PDB entry 2RU4 | solution NMR | chains A and B

== Chain A ==
Molecule: Armadillo Repeat Protein, N-terminal fragment, YIIM2
Source organism: synthetic construct
Chain sequence (115 residues; row label = number of the first residue in the row):
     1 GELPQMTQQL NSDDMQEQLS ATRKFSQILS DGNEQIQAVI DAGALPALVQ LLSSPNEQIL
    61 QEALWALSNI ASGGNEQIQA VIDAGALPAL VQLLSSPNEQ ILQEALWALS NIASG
From the paper describing this entry:
  - conformationally variable residues (order/disorder transition): Gly-1 to Ser-30 (proposed by the authors, not directly observed)

== Chain B ==
Molecule: Armadillo Repeat Protein, C-terminal fragment, MAII
Source organism: synthetic construct
Chain sequence (84 residues; row label = number of the first residue in the row):
   116 GNEQIQAVID AGALPALVQL LSSPNEQILQ EALWALSNIA SGGNEQKQAV KEAGALEKLE
   176 QLQSHENEKI QKEAQEALEK LQSH

== How chain A and chain B interact ==
Contacting residue pairs (51):
  Gln-16(A) with Ser-198(B)
  Glu-17(A) with Lys-162(B); Gln-163(B); Lys-166(B); Ser-198(B)
  Gln-18(A) with Lys-162(B); Ser-198(B)
  Ser-20(A) with Lys-162(B); Lys-195(B); Gln-197(B); Ser-198(B)
  Ala-21(A) with Ser-156(B); Lys-195(B)
  Thr-22(A) with Glu-191(B); Glu-194(B); Lys-195(B)
  Arg-23(A) with Glu-191(B); Glu-194(B); Lys-195(B)
  Phe-25(A) with Trp-149(B)
  Asn-75(A) with Gly-116(B); Gln-119(B)
  Leu-87(A) with Ala-122(B); Val-123(B); Ala-126(B)
  Val-91(A) with Gly-127(B)
  Leu-94(A) with Ala-131(B); Leu-135(B)
  Glu-99(A) with Asn-140(B); Ile-143(B)
  Leu-102(A) with Ile-143(B)
  Gln-103(A) with Gln-142(B); Ile-143(B); Glu-146(B)
  Leu-106(A) with Leu-135(B); Ile-143(B); Glu-146(B); Ala-147(B)
  Trp-107(A) with Glu-146(B)
  Leu-109(A) with Ala-150(B)
  Ser-110(A) with Trp-149(B); Ala-150(B); Asn-153(B)
  Ile-112(A) with Gln-119(B); Val-123(B)
  Ala-113(A) with Gln-119(B); Ile-154(B)
  Ser-114(A) with Gly-116(B); Asn-153(B)
  Gly-115(A) with Gly-116(B); Gln-119(B)
Interface residues without a listed pair, chain A (26 interface residues in all): Leu-19, Ile-78, Ile-82
Interface residues without a listed pair, chain B (32 interface residues in all): Ile-120, Leu-132, Gly-157, Gly-158, Leu-196, His-199

== In short ==
Chain A and chain B form an interface of 26 and 32 residues respectively. The paper reports conformational
variability at Gly-1(A).
Here chain A is Armadillo Repeat Protein, N-terminal fragment, YIIM2 and chain B is Armadillo Repeat Protein,
C-terminal fragment, MAII, both from synthetic construct. Entry 2RU4 (Designed Armadillo Repeat Protein
Self-ASsembled Complex (YIIM2-MAII)) was determined by solution NMR.
